Entry 8XVE (electron microscopy, 3.00 A resolution); this record covers chains P and R of the 6 polymer chains in the assembly.

# Chain P
Protein: BQ3020
From: Homo sapiens
Chain sequence (16 residues; row label = number of the first residue in the row):
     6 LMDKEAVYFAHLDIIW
Not modelled in the structure: 6

# Chain R
Protein: Exo-alpha-sialidase, Endothelin receptor type B
From: Clostridium perfringens
Notes: EC 3.2.1.18
Reference sequence: chimeric construct of Q59310, P24530: residues -385 to 66 from Q59310 (Q59310_CLOPF) positions 243-694 (UniProt number = residue number + 628); residues 67-406 from P24530 positions 67-406 (same numbers)
Chain sequence (837 residues; numbered -412 to 424; the number before each row is that of its first residue; numbers below 1 keep their minus sign (Met-412 is residue -412)):
  -412 MKTIIALSYIFCLVFADYKDDDDAGRAVEGAVKTEPVDLFHPGFLNSSNY
  -362 RIPALFKTKEGTLIASIDARRHGGADAPNNDIDTAVRRSEDGGKTWDEGQ
  -312 IIMDYPDKSSVIDTTLIQDDETGRIFLLVTHFPSKYGFWNAGLGSGFKNI
  -262 DGKEYLCLYDSSGKEFTVRENVVYDKDSNKTEYTTNALGDLFKNGTKIDN
  -212 INSSTAPLKAKGTSYINLVYSDDDGKTWSEPQNINFQVKKDWMKFLGIAP
  -162 GRGIQIKNGEHKGRIVVPVYYTNEKGKQSSAVIYSDDSGKNWTIGESPND
  -112 NRKLENGKIINSKTLSDDAPQLTECQVVEMPNGQLKLFMRNLSGYLNIAT
   -62 SFDGGATWDETVEKDTNVLEPYCQLSVINYSQKVDGKDAVIFSNPNARSR
   -12 SNGTVRIGLINQVGTYENGEPKYEFDWKYNKLVKPGYYAYSCLTELSNGN
    38 IGLLYEGTPSEEMSYIEMNLKYLESGANKAPAEVPKGDRTAGSPPRTISP
    88 PPCQGPIEIKETFKYINTVVSCLVFVLGIIGNSTLLRIIYKNKCMRNGPN
   138 ILIASLALGDLLHIVIDIPINVYKLLAEDWPFGAEMCKLVPFIQKASVGI
   188 TVLSLCALSIDRYRAVASWSRIKGIGVPKWTAVEIVLIWVVSVVLAVPEA
   238 IGFDIITMDYKGSYLRICLLHPVQKTAFMQFYKTAKDWWLFSFYFCLPLA
   288 ITAFFYTLMTCEMLRKKSGMQIALNDHLKQRREVAKTVFCLVLVFALCWL
   338 PLHLSRILKLTLYNQNDPNRCELLSFLLVLDYIGINMASLNSCINPIALY
   388 LVSKRFKNCFKSCLCCWCQLEVLFQGPHHHHHHHHHH
Not modelled in the structure: -412 to 85, 305-310, 400-424
Disulfides: Cys90-Cys358, Cys174-Cys255
Sequence notes: initiating methionine (-412); expression tag (-411 to -386, 407-424); conflict Ser-235 (Gly393 in Q59310)
Swiss-Prot annotation at these positions:
  - modified residue: Ser305 (Phosphoserine)
  - lipidation (S-palmitoyl cysteine): Cys402, Cys403, Cys405
Reported in the primary citation:
  - mutagenesis - H150Y, V177F: decreased signaling in response to zibotentan
  - mutagenesis - W167A, F169A: decreased signaling

# Interface between chain P and chain R
Pairs across the interface (45; chain P residue first):
  Met7(P) - Pro259(R)  hydrophobic
  Asp8(P) - Tyr350(R)  hydrogen bond
  Glu10(P) - Tyr247(R)  hydrogen bond
  Glu10(P) - Arg357(R)
  Glu10(P) - Leu361(R)
  Val12(P) - Ile254(R)  hydrophobic
  Tyr13(P) - Ile94(R)
  Tyr13(P) - Tyr247(R)  hydrophobic
  Phe14(P) - Arg343(R)
  Phe14(P) - Lys346(R)
  Phe14(P) - Leu361(R)  hydrophobic
  Phe14(P) - Leu365(R)  hydrophobic
  Phe14(P) - Asp368(R)
  Ala15(P) - Lys161(R)
  Ala15(P) - Leu256(R)  hydrophobic
  His16(P) - Lys161(R)  hydrogen bond (backbone-side chain)
  His16(P) - Glu165(R)  hydrogen bond (side chain-backbone)
  His16(P) - Leu252(R)
  His16(P) - Ile254(R)
  Leu17(P) - Ile96(R)  hydrophobic
  Leu17(P) - Lys161(R)  hydrogen bond (backbone-side chain)
  Leu17(P) - Glu165(R)
  Leu17(P) - Leu365(R)  hydrophobic
  Leu17(P) - Tyr369(R)  hydrogen bond (backbone-side chain)
  Asp18(P) - Lys161(R)  hydrogen bond (backbone-side chain)
  Asp18(P) - Arg343(R)  salt bridge
  Asp18(P) - Leu365(R)
  Asp18(P) - Asp368(R)
  Ile19(P) - Asn158(R)
  Ile19(P) - Leu339(R)  hydrophobic
  Ile19(P) - Arg343(R)
  Ile19(P) - Asp368(R)
  Ile19(P) - Tyr369(R)  hydrophobic
  Ile20(P) - Ile157(R)  hydrophobic
  Ile20(P) - Asn158(R)
  Ile20(P) - Lys161(R)
  Ile20(P) - Gln181(R)  hydrogen bond (backbone-side chain)
  Trp21(P) - Gln181(R)
  Trp21(P) - Lys182(R)  hydrogen bond (backbone-side chain)
  Trp21(P) - Val185(R)  hydrophobic
  Trp21(P) - Lys273(R)  hydrogen bond (backbone-side chain)
  Trp21(P) - Leu277(R)
  Trp21(P) - Trp336(R)  hydrophobic
  Trp21(P) - Leu339(R)
  Trp21(P) - Arg343(R)  hydrogen bond (backbone-side chain)
Also at the interface, not in a pair above, chain P (15 interface residues in all): Lys9, Ala11
Also at the interface, not in a pair above, chain R (37 interface residues in all): His150, Asp154, Asp166, Val177, Pro178, Glu236, Ile243, Met245, Cys255, His340, Ile372

# Summary
The interface between chain P and chain R involves 15 residues on one side and 37 on the other; the contacts
include 11 hydrogen bonds and 1 salt bridge. Polar pairs include Asp18(P)-Arg343(R), Asp8(P)-Tyr350(R) and
Glu10(P)-Tyr247(R). The paper reports that H150Y and V177F of chain R reduce signaling in response to
zibotentan; W167A and F169A of chain R reduce signaling.
Chain P is BQ3020 (Homo sapiens) and chain R is Exo-alpha-sialidase, Endothelin receptor type B (Clostridium
perfringens); the structure, Cryo-EM structure of ETBR bound with BQ3020, was determined by electron
microscopy, deposited together with 8XVH and 8XVI.
